5LAS - chains A and C of the 4 polymer chains in the assembly; structure by X-ray diffraction, 2.10 A resolution.

# Chain A
Molecule: Egl nine homolog 1
From: Homo sapiens
Notes: EC 1.14.11.29; fragment: catalytic domain
UniProt: Q9GZT9 (EGLN1_HUMAN); numbering as in UniProt (aligned over 181-426)
Amino-acid sequence (252 residues; numbered 175 to 426; the number before each row is that of its first residue):
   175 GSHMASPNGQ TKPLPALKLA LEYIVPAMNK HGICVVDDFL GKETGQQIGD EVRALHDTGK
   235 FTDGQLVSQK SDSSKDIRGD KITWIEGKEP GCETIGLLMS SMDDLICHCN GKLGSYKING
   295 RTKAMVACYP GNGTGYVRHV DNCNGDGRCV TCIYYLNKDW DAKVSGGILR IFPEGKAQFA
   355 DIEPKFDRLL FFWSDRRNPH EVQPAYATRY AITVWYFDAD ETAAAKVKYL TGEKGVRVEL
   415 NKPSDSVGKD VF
Unresolved in the structure: 175-188, 404-426
Sequence notes: expression tag (175-180); engineered mutation Ala-201 (Cys in Q9GZT9), Cys-281 (Arg in Q9GZT9), Cys-317 (Pro in Q9GZT9), Thr-396 (Arg in Q9GZT9), Ala-398 (Arg in Q9GZT9)
Ion coordination: Mn2+: His-313, Asp-315, His-374 (together with N-oxalylglycine)
Residues lining bound ligands: N-oxalylglycine (OGA): Arg-252, Met-299, Tyr-303, Tyr-310, His-313, Asp-315, Ile-327, Tyr-329, Leu-343, His-374, Val-376, Arg-383, Ala-385, Trp-389
Curated features (UniProtKB/Swiss-Prot):
  - region: Val-241 to Ile-251 (Beta(2)beta(3) 'finger-like' loop)
  - binding site (Fe cation): His-313, Asp-315, His-374
  - binding site (2-oxoglutarate): Arg-383
  - modified residue (S-nitrosocysteine): Cys-208, Cys-302, Cys-323, Cys-326
  - natural variant: Arg-371 (R371H: In ECYT3)
  - mutagenesis: Cys-208 (C208A: Little change in enzyme activity), Arg-252 (R252A: Reduced C-terminal ODD domain (CODD) hydroxylation of HIF1A), Asp-254 (D254A/K: Reduced C-terminal ODD domain (CODD) hxdroxylation of HIF1A), Cys-266 (C266A: Little change in enzyme activity), Cys-283 (C283A: Little change in enzyme activity), Cys-302 (C302A: Slight increase in enzyme activity), Tyr-303 (Y303F: No effect), Cys-323 (C323A: Little change in enzyme activity), Cys-326 (C326A: Slight increase in enzyme activity), Arg-383 (R383A: Reduces enzyme activity by 95%)
From the paper describing this entry:
  - specificity-determining residues: Val-241, Ser-242, Lys-244, Ile-251, Ile-280, Ile-292, Gly-294
  - mutagenesis - I251L (5-fold): increased catalytic activity on CODD over NODD
  - disease-associated variants - R371H: unchanged catalytic activity on CODD
  - disease-associated variants - R371H: decreased catalytic activity on NODD
  - mutagenesis - R370A: unchanged catalytic activity on CODD
  - mutagenesis - R370A: decreased catalytic activity on NODD

# Chain C
Molecule: Hypoxia-inducible factor 1-alpha
Notes: fragment: n-terminal oxygen dependent degradation domain (nodd)
UniProt: Q16665 (HIF1A_HUMAN); numbering as in UniProt (aligned over 395-413)
Amino-acid sequence (19 residues; row label = number of the first residue in the row):
   395 DACTLLAPAA GDTIISLCF
Sequence notes: engineered mutation Cys-397 (Leu in Q16665), Cys-412 (Asp in Q16665)

# Interface between chain A and chain C
Cross-chain cystine bridges: Cys-281(A)/Cys-412(C), Cys-317(A)/Cys-397(C)
Pairs across the interface (56; chain A residue first):
  Gln-239(A) / Pro-402(C)
  Gln-239(A) / Ala-403(C)  hydrogen bond (backbone-backbone)
  Leu-240(A) / Leu-399(C)
  Leu-240(A) / Leu-400(C)
  Leu-240(A) / Ala-401(C)
  Val-241(A) / Thr-398(C)
  Val-241(A) / Ala-401(C)  hydrogen bond (backbone-backbone)
  Val-241(A) / Pro-402(C)
  Val-241(A) / Ala-403(C)
  Ser-242(A) / Thr-398(C)  hydrogen bond (side chain-backbone)
  Ser-242(A) / Leu-399(C)  hydrogen bond (side chain-backbone)
  Lys-244(A) / Leu-399(C)
  Ile-251(A) / Leu-399(C)
  Arg-252(A) / Pro-402(C)
  Trp-258(A) / Ala-403(C)
  Trp-258(A) / Ala-404(C)
  Trp-258(A) / Gly-405(C)
  Asp-277(A) / Leu-411(C)
  Cys-281(A) / Leu-411(C)  hydrophobic
  Cys-281(A) / Cys-412(C)  disulfide
  Asn-284(A) / Cys-412(C)
  Asn-284(A) / Phe-413(C)
  Lys-291(A) / Phe-413(C)
  Ile-292(A) / Cys-412(C)  hydrogen bond (backbone-side chain)
  Ile-292(A) / Phe-413(C)
  Asn-293(A) / Ser-410(C)
  Asn-293(A) / Leu-411(C)  hydrogen bond (backbone-backbone)
  Asn-293(A) / Phe-413(C)
  Gly-294(A) / Ile-409(C)
  Gly-294(A) / Leu-411(C)
  Arg-295(A) / Ile-408(C)
  Arg-295(A) / Ile-409(C)  hydrogen bond (backbone-backbone)
  Thr-296(A) / Ala-404(C)
  Thr-296(A) / Thr-407(C)
  Lys-297(A) / Thr-407(C)
  Lys-297(A) / Ile-409(C)
  Tyr-310(A) / Leu-400(C)  hydrogen bond (side chain-backbone)
  Tyr-310(A) / Ala-401(C)
  Tyr-310(A) / Pro-402(C)
  Arg-312(A) / Leu-400(C)
  His-313(A) / Leu-400(C)
  His-313(A) / Pro-402(C)
  Val-314(A) / Ala-401(C)
  Asp-315(A) / Ala-401(C)
  Asp-315(A) / Pro-402(C)
  Cys-317(A) / Cys-397(C)  disulfide
  Cys-317(A) / Thr-398(C)
  Asn-318(A) / Thr-398(C)
  Arg-322(A) / Pro-402(C)  hydrogen bond (side chain-backbone)
  Arg-322(A) / Ala-404(C)
  Arg-370(A) / Asp-395(C)  salt bridge
  Arg-370(A) / Cys-397(C)
  Trp-389(A) / Pro-402(C)  hydrophobic
  Tyr-390(A) / Leu-411(C)  hydrophobic
  Phe-391(A) / Ile-408(C)  hydrophobic
  Thr-396(A) / Ile-408(C)
Interface residues without a listed pair, chain A (32 interface residues in all): Val-311

# Summary
Chain A and chain C form an interface of 32 and 17 residues respectively, with 2 disulfide bonds, 9 hydrogen
bonds and 1 salt bridge. Among the polar pairs are Arg-370(A)/Asp-395(C), Ser-242(A)/Thr-398(C) and
Ser-242(A)/Leu-399(C). The paper reports that R371H and R370A of chain A reduce catalytic activity on NODD;
specificity determinants Val-241(A), Ser-242(A) and Lys-244(A) among others.
Here chain A is Egl nine homolog 1 (Homo sapiens) and chain C is Hypoxia-inducible factor 1-alpha. Entry 5LAS
(HIF prolyl hydroxylase 2 (PHD2-R281C/P317C/R396T) cross-linked to HIF-1alpha NODD-L397C/D412C and
N-oxalylglycine (NOG) (complex-3)) was determined by X-ray diffraction together with 5L9B, 5L9V and 5LA9 from
the same study.
